6ZHX - chains E and J of the 12 polymer chains in the assembly; structure by electron microscopy, 2.50 A resolution.

[Chain E]
Protein: Histone H3
Organism: Xenopus laevis
UniProt: A0A310TTQ1 (A0A310TTQ1_XENLA); residues 0-135 here correspond to UniProt positions 1-136 (UniProt number = residue number + 1)
Chain sequence (136 residues; each row starts with the number of its first residue; numbering starts at 0):
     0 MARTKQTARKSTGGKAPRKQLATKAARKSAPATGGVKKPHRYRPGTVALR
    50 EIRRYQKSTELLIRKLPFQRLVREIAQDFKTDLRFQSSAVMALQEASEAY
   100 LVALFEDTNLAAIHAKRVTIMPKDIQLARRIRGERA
Disordered / not traced: 0-37
Sequence notes: engineered mutation Ala110 (Cys111 in A0A310TTQ1)

[Chain J]
Molecule: DNA (145-MER) Widom 601 sequence
Organism: synthetic construct
Sequence (145 nucleotides; each row starts with the number of its first residue; numbers below 1 keep their minus sign (DA-72 is residue -72)):
   -72 ATCGATGTATATATCTGACACGTGCCTGGAGACTAGGGAGTAATCCCCTT
   -22 GGCGGTTAAAACGCGGGGGACAGCGCGTACGTGCGTTTAAGCGGTGCTAG
    28 AGCTGTCTACGACCAATTGAGCGGCCTCGGCACCGGGATTCTGAT

[How chain E and chain J interact]
Pairs across the interface - 25 pairs, chain E then chain J:
  Arg40(E) - DG70(J)  sugar contact
  Arg40(E) - DA71(J)  phosphate contact
  Tyr41(E) - DT69(J)  phosphate contact
  Tyr41(E) - DG70(J)  phosphate contact
  Arg42(E) - DG-5(J)  salt bridge to the phosphate
  Arg42(E) - DG70(J)  hydrogen bond to the phosphate
  Pro43(E) - DG-6(J)  phosphate contact
  Thr45(E) - DT69(J)  sugar contact
  Thr45(E) - DG70(J)  hydrogen bond to the phosphate
  Arg63(E) - DA-14(J)  phosphate contact
  Arg63(E) - DA-13(J)  phosphate contact
  Arg72(E) - DT-23(J)  salt bridge to the phosphate
  Arg83(E) - DT-24(J)  phosphate contact
  Arg83(E) - DT-23(J)  phosphate contact
  Phe84(E) - DT-24(J)  phosphate contact
  Phe84(E) - DT-23(J)  hydrogen bond to the phosphate
  Gln85(E) - DT-24(J)  phosphate contact
  Ser86(E) - DT-24(J)  hydrogen bond to the phosphate
  Arg116(E) - DA-3(J)  phosphate contact
  Arg116(E) - DC-2(J)  phosphate contact
  Val117(E) - DA-3(J)  hydrogen bond to the phosphate
  Thr118(E) - DG-4(J)  hydrogen bond to the phosphate
  Thr118(E) - DA-3(J)  hydrogen bond to the phosphate
  Met120(E) - DA-3(J)  phosphate contact
  Met120(E) - DC-2(J)  phosphate contact
Interface residues without a listed pair, chain E (17 interface residues in all): Lys115, Lys122
Interface residues without a listed pair, chain J (13 interface residues in all): DG-8

[Overview]
17 residues of chain E and 13 residues of chain J are in contact, with 7 hydrogen bonds and 2 salt bridges.
Polar contacts include Arg42(E)-DG70(J), Thr45(E)-DG70(J) and Phe84(E)-DT-23(J).
Here chain E is Histone H3 (Xenopus laevis) and chain J is DNA (145-MER) Widom 601 sequence (synthetic
construct). Entry 6ZHX (Cryo-EM structure of the regulatory linker of ALC1 bound to the nucleosome's acidic
patch: nucleosome class) was determined by electron microscopy together with 6ZHY from the same study.
